Entry 8C4H (electron microscopy, 3.48 A resolution); this record covers chains K and e of the 30 polymer chains in the assembly.

[Chain K (and e)]
Molecule: Nucleocapsid
Source organism: Hendra henipavirus
Notes: chain e of this document is another copy of the same molecule, construct and numbering; everything in this record applies to it too
UniProt: A0A1L7B858 (A0A1L7B858_9MONO); residues 1-532 here = UniProt positions 1-532
Amino-acid sequence (532 residues; numbered 1 to 532; the number before each row is that of its first residue):
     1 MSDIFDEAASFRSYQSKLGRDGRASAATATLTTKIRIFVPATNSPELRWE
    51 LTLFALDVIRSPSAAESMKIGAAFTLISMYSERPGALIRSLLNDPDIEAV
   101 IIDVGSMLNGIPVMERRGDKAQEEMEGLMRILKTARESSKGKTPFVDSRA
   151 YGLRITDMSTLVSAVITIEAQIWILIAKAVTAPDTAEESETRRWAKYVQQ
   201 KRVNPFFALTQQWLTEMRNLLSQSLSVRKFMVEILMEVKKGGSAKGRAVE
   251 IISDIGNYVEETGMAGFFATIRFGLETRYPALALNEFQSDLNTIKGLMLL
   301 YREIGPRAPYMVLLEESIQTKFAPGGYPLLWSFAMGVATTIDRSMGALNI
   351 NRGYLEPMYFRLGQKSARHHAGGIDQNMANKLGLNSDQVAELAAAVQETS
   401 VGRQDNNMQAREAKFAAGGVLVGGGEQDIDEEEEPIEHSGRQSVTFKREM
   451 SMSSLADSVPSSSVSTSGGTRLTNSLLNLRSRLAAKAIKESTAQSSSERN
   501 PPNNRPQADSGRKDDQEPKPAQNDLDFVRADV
Unresolved in the structure: 395-532
What the authors report for this chain:
  - self-association interface (contacts with another copy of this molecule); pairs are residue here / residue on that copy: F267-F11 (hydrophobic contact), S2, I4
  - binding site for the 84-nt RNA strand: M345 (proposed by the authors, not directly observed)
  - binding site for the 84-nt RNA strand: K178, T181 to Q200, Y258, Q319, S344 to Y354

[How chain K and chain e interact]
Pairs across the interface (16; chain K residue first):
  A41(K) with T42(e)
  T42(K) with A41(e); D103(e); G105(e)
  S44(K) with M114(e)
  E46(K) with M114(e); E115(e); R116(e)
  R83(K) with R83(e)
  D103(K) with T42(e); R83(e), salt bridge
  G105(K) with T42(e)
  S106(K) with S106(e)
  M114(K) with S44(e); E46(e)
  E115(K) with E46(e)
Also at the interface, not in a pair above, chain K (12 interface residues in all): R89, R116

[Summary]
Chain K and chain e form an interface of 12 and 11 residues respectively, with 1 salt bridge. The salt-bridged
pair is D103(K)-R83(e). From the paper: a binding site for the 84-nt RNA strand at M345(K), K178(K) and
T181(K) among others; a self-association interface involving S2(K), I4(K) and F267(K).
Chain K and chain e are both Nucleocapsid (Hendra henipavirus); the structure, CryoEM structure of the Hendra
henipavirus nucleocapsid sauronoid assembly multimer, was determined by electron microscopy (same publication
as 8CBW).
